1DM4 - chains B and C of the 3 polymer chains in the assembly; structure by X-ray diffraction, 2.50 A resolution.

Chain B:
Name: Protein (mutant alpha thrombin:heavy chain)
Organism: Homo sapiens
UniProtKB: P00734 (THRB_HUMAN); the construct lacks a stretch of the UniProt sequence and is renumbered around it, so the offset changes along the chain: 15-36 = UniProt 363-384; 37-60 = UniProt 386-409; 61-77 = UniProt 419-435; 78-97 = UniProt 437-456; 7 more segments
Chain sequence (260 residues; each row starts with the number of its first residue; note: 3 numbers in that range are skipped by the numbering (no residue carries them; nothing is unmodelled there); a row labelled like 60A-60I holds insertion residues (60A, then the next letters in order)):
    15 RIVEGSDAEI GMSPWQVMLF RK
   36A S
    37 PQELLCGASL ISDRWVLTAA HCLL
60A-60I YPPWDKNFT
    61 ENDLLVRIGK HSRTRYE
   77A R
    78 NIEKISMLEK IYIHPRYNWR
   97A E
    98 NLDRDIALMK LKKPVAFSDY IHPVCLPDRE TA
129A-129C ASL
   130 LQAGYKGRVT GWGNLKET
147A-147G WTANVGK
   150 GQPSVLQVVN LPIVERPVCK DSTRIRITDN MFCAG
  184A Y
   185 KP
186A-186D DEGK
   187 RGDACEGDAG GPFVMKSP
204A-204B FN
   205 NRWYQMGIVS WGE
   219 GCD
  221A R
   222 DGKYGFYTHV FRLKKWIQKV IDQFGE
Unresolved in the structure: 15, 147A-147G
Disulfides: Cys-42/Cys-58, Cys-168/Cys-182, Cys-191/Cys-220
Construct notes: engineered mutation Ala-195 (Ser561 in P00734)
Curated features (UniProtKB/Swiss-Prot):
  - region: Ala-183 to Val-200 (High affinity receptor-binding region which is also known as the TP508 peptide)
  - active site (Charge relay system): His-57, Asp-102
  - site: Arg-15, Ile-16 (Cleavage)
  - glycosylation: Asn-60G (N-linked (GlcNAc...) (complex) asparagine)

Chain C:
Name: Protein (fibrinopeptide)
Notes: fragment: fpa
Chain sequence (11 residues; row label = number of the first residue in the row):
   308 XDFLAEGGGV R
Modified residues: ACE (acetyl group) at position 308

Interface between chain B and chain C:
Residue-residue contacts (31; chain B residue first):
  His-57(B) with Val-317(C); Arg-318(C), hydrogen bond (side chain-backbone)
  Tyr-60A(B) with Leu-311(C); Val-317(C), hydrophobic
  Pro-60C(B) with Leu-311(C), hydrophobic
  Trp-60D(B) with Val-317(C), hydrophobic
  Arg-97(B) with Asp-309(C); Phe-310(C), hydrogen bond (backbone-backbone)
  Glu-97A(B) with Phe-310(C), hydrogen bond (backbone-backbone)
  Asn-98(B) with Phe-310(C)
  Leu-99(B) with Phe-310(C), hydrophobic; Val-317(C), hydrophobic
  Arg-173(B) with Glu-313(C), salt bridge
  Ile-174(B) with Phe-310(C), hydrophobic
  Asp-189(B) with Arg-318(C), salt bridge
  Ala-190(B) with Arg-318(C), hydrogen bond (backbone-side chain)
  Cys-191(B) with Arg-318(C)
  Gly-193(B) with Arg-318(C), hydrogen bond (backbone-backbone)
  Asp-194(B) with Arg-318(C)
  Ala-195(B) with Arg-318(C), hydrogen bond (backbone-backbone)
  Ser-214(B) with Arg-318(C), hydrogen bond (backbone-backbone)
  Trp-215(B) with Phe-310(C), hydrophobic; Gly-316(C); Arg-318(C)
  Gly-216(B) with Gly-315(C); Gly-316(C), hydrogen bond (backbone-backbone); Arg-318(C)
  Glu-217(B) with Glu-313(C); Gly-314(C)
  Gly-219(B) with Arg-318(C), hydrogen bond (backbone-side chain)
  Gly-226(B) with Arg-318(C)
Also at the interface, not in a pair above, chain B (27 interface residues in all): Trp-96, Glu-192, Val-213, Cys-220, Phe-227

Overview:
Chain B and chain C form an interface of 27 and 9 residues respectively, with 9 hydrogen bonds and 2 salt
bridges. Among the polar pairs are Arg-173(B)/Glu-313(C), Asp-189(B)/Arg-318(C) and His-57(B)/Arg-318(C).
UniProt lists active-site residues His-57(B) and Asp-102(B) on chain B.
Here chain B is Protein (mutant alpha thrombin:heavy chain) (Homo sapiens) and chain C is Protein
(fibrinopeptide). Entry 1DM4 (Ser195ala mutant of human thrombin complexed with fibrinopeptide A (7-16)) was
determined by X-ray diffraction.
